6XTS - chains A and C; structure by X-ray diffraction, 1.20 A resolution.

== Chain A ==
Molecule: Formylglycine-generating enzyme
Organism: Thermomonospora curvata (strain ATCC 19995 / DSM 43183 / JCM 3096 / NBRC 15933 / NCIMB 10081 / Henssen B9)
Notes: EC 1.8.3.7
Reference sequence: D1A7C3 (FGE_THECD); residue numbers follow UniProt; this construct covers 1-302
Amino-acid sequence (303 residues; row label = number of the first residue in the row; numbering starts at 0):
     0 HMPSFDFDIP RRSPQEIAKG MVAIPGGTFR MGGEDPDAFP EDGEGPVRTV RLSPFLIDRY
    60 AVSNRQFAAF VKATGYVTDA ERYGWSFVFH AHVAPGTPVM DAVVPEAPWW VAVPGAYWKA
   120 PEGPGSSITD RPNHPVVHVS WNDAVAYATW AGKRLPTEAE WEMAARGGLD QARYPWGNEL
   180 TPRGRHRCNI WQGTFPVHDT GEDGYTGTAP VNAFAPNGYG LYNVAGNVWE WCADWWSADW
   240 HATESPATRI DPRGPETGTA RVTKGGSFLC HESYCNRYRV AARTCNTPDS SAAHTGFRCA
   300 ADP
Sequence notes: expression tag (0)
Ion coordination: Ca2+ site 1: Asn188, Ile189, Asp202, Tyr204; Ca2+ site 2: Asn222, Val223, Gly225, Val227; Cu+: Cys269, Cys274 (shared with Cys7(C) of chain C)
Ligand contacts: oxygen molecule (OXY): Trp228, Ser266, Leu268, Cys269, Tyr273, His293
Curated features (UniProtKB/Swiss-Prot):
  - binding site (Ca(2+)): Asn188, Ile189, Asp202, Tyr204, Asn222, Val223, Gly225, Val227
  - binding site (Cu(+)): Cys269, Cys274
  - mutagenesis: Cys187 (C187A: In 4C; increased formylglycine-generating enzyme activity; when associated with A-231; A-284 and A-298), Cys231 (C231A: In 4C; increased formylglycine-generating enzyme activity; when associated with A-187; A-284 and A-298), Cys269 (C269S: Abolished formylglycine-generating enzyme activity and ability to bind Cu(+)), Cys274 (C274S: Abolished formylglycine-generating enzyme activity and ability to bind Cu(+)), Cys284 (C284A: In 4C; increased formylglycine-generating enzyme activity; when associated with A-187; A-231 and A-298), Cys298 (C298A: In 4C; increased formylglycine-generating enzyme activity; when associated with A-187; A-231 and A-284)

== Chain C ==
Molecule: Abz-ala-thr-thr-pro-leu-cys-gly-pro-ser-arg-ala-ser-ile-leu-ser-gly
Amino-acid sequence (14 residues; row label = number of the first residue in the row):
     2 ATTPLCGPSR ASIL
Covalent attachments: isatoic anhydride (SOA) linked to Ala2
Ion coordination: Cu+: Cys7 (shared with Cys269(A), Cys274(A) of chain A)

== Interface between chain A and chain C ==
Pairs across the interface (40; chain A residue first):
  Phe38(A) with Thr4(C); Pro5(C), hydrophobic
  Glu40(A) with Thr4(C), hydrogen bond
  Ala79(A) with Arg11(C)
  Tyr82(A) with Arg11(C)
  Trp84(A) with Arg11(C), hydrogen bond (backbone-side chain); Ile14(C), hydrophobic
  Phe86(A) with Pro9(C); Ser10(C); Ile14(C), hydrophobic
  Ala101(A) with Ile14(C), hydrophobic
  Val102(A) with Ile14(C)
  Val103(A) with Leu6(C), hydrophobic; Ser13(C); Ile14(C), hydrophobic
  Pro104(A) with Leu6(C); Ser13(C)
  Glu105(A) with Thr3(C)
  Ala106(A) with Leu6(C), hydrophobic
  Trp109(A) with Pro9(C)
  Trp228(A) with Cys7(C), hydrophobic
  Tyr273(A) with Pro5(C); Leu6(C), hydrogen bond (side chain-backbone)
  Cys274(A) with Pro5(C), hydrophobic; Cys7(C), disulfide
  Arg276(A) with Thr4(C); Pro5(C), hydrogen bond (side chain-backbone); Cys7(C), hydrogen bond
  Cys284(A) with Gly8(C)
  Asn285(A) with Gly8(C); Pro9(C), hydrogen bond (side chain-backbone); Ser10(C)
  Thr286(A) with Ser10(C), hydrogen bond
  Asp288(A) with Arg11(C), hydrogen bond (backbone-side chain)
  Ser289(A) with Pro9(C); Ser10(C); Arg11(C), hydrogen bond (side chain-backbone)
  Ser290(A) with Arg11(C), hydrogen bond
  His293(A) with Cys7(C), hydrogen bond (side chain-backbone); Pro9(C)
Also at the interface, not in a pair above, chain A (32 interface residues in all): Asp41, Asp78, Ser85, Met99, Trp108, Cys269, Thr283, Ala291
Cross-chain cystine bridges: Cys274(A)-Cys7(C)

== Overview ==
32 residues of chain A face 11 of chain C across their interface, with 1 disulfide bond and 11 hydrogen bonds.
Among the polar pairs are Glu40(A)-Thr4(C), Trp84(A)-Arg11(C) and Tyr273(A)-Leu6(C). Bound to chain A: oxygen
molecule. Covalently linked isatoic anhydride: at Ala2(C).
Here chain A is Formylglycine-generating enzyme (Thermomonospora curvata (strain ATCC 19995 / DSM 43183 / JCM
3096 / NBRC 15933 / NCIMB 10081 / Henssen B9)) and chain C is
Abz-ala-thr-thr-pro-leu-cys-gly-pro-ser-arg-ala-ser-ile-leu-ser-gly. Entry 6XTS (Crystal structure reveals
non-coordinative binding of O2 to the copper center of the formylglycine-generating enzyme - ...) was
determined by X-ray diffraction together with 6XTL, 6XTM, 6XTN, 6XTO, 6XTP, 6XTQ and 6XTR from the same study.
